8FQF - chains B and E of the 8 polymer chains in the assembly; structure by electron microscopy, 2.29 A resolution.

== Chain B ==
Protein: Glutamate receptor 2
Organism: Rattus norvegicus
UniProt: P19491 (GRIA2_RAT), isoform P19491-2; the construct has insertions or renumbered stretches relative to UniProt, so the offset changes along the chain: -20 to 848 = UniProt 1-869; 855-868 = UniProt 870-883
Amino-acid sequence (889 residues; row label = number of the first residue in the row; numbers below 1 keep their minus sign (Met-20 is residue -20)):
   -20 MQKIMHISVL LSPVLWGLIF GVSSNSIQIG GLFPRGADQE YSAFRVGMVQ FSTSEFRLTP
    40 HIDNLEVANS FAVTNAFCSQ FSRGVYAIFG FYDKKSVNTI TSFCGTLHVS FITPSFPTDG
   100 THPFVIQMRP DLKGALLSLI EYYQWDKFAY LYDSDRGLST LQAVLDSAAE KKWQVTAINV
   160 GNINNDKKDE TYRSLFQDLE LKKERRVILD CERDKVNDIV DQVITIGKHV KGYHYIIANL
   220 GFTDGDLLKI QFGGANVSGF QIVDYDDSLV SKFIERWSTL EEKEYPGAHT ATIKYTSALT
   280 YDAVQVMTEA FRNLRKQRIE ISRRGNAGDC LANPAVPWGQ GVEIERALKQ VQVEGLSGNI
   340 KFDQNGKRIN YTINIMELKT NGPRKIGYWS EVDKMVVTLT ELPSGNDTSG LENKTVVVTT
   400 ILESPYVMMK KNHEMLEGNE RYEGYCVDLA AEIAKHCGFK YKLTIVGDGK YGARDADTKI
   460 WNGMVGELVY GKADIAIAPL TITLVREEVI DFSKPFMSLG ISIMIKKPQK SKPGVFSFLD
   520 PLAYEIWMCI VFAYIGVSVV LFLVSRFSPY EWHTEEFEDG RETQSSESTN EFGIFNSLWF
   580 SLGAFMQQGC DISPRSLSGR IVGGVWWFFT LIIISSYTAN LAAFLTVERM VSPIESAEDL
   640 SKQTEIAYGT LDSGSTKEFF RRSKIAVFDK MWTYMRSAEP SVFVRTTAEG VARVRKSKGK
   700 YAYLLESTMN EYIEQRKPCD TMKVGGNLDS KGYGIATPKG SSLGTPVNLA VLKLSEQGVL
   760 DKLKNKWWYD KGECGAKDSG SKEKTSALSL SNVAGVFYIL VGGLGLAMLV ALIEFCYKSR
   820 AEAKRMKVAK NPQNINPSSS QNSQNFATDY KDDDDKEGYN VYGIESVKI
Disordered / not traced: -20 to 506, 553-563, 631-783, 827-868
Construct notes: engineered mutation Asp848 (Tyr869 in P19491); insertion (849-854)
Swiss-Prot annotation at these positions:
  - region: Ala846, Thr847, Lys855 to Gly862 (Required for interaction with IQSEC1)
  - binding site (L-glutamate): Pro478, Thr480, Arg485, Ser654, Thr655, Glu705
  - site: Arg453 (Interaction with the cone snail toxin Con-ikot-ikot), Ile633 (Crucial to convey clamshell closure to channel opening), Arg660 (Interaction with the cone snail toxin Con-ikot-ikot), Lys752 (Interaction with the cone snail toxin Con-ikot-ikot)
  - modified residue: Ser662 (Phosphoserine), Ser696 (Phosphoserine), Ser839 (Phosphoserine), Ser842 (Phosphoserine), Tyr861 (Phosphotyrosine), Ser865 (Phosphoserine)
  - lipidation (S-palmitoyl cysteine): Cys589, Cys815
  - glycosylation (N-linked (GlcNAc...) asparagine): Asn235, Asn349, Asn385, Asn392
From the paper describing this entry:
  - conformationally variable residues (order/disorder transition, side-chain flip): Gly588, Cys589

== Chain E ==
Protein: Voltage-dependent calcium channel gamma-2 subunit
Organism: Mus musculus
UniProt: O88602 (CCG2_MOUSE); numbering as in UniProt (aligned over 1-323)
Amino-acid sequence (336 residues; numbered 1 to 336; the number before each row is that of its first residue):
     1 MGLFDRGVQM LLTTVGAFAA FSLMTIAVGT DYWLYSRGVC KTKSVSENET SEENEEVMTH
    61 SGLWRTCCLE GNFKGLCKQI DHFPEDADYE ADTAEYFLRA VRASSIFPIL SVILLFMGGL
   121 CIAASEFYKT RHNIILSAGI FFVSAGLSNI IGIIVYISAN AGDPSKSDSK KNSYSYGWSF
   181 YFGALSFIIA EMVGVLAVHM FIDRHKQLRA TARATDYLQA SAITRIPSYR YRYQRRSRSS
   241 SRSTEPSHSR DASPVGVKGF NTLPSTEISM YTLSRDPLKA ATTPTATYNS DRDNSFLQVH
   301 NCIQKDSKDS LHANTANRRT TPVGGRGGTE TSQAPA
Disordered / not traced: 1-4, 43-55, 163-171, 215-336
Construct notes: engineered mutation Glu52 (Lys in O88602), Glu53 (Lys in O88602); expression tag (324-336)
Swiss-Prot annotation at these positions:
  - modified residue: Ser253 (Phosphoserine), Tyr271 (Phosphotyrosine), Thr321 (Phosphothreonine)
  - glycosylation: Asn48 (N-linked (GlcNAc...) asparagine)
  - mutagenesis: Thr321 (T321A: Abolishes phosphorylation; T321D/E: No interaction with DLG1 and DLG4), Val323 (V323A: No interaction with DLG1 and DLG4)
Disulfides: Cys40-Cys68, Cys67-Cys77

== Interface between chain B and chain E ==
Residue-residue contacts - 18 pairs, chain B then chain E:
  Leu789(B) with Ile154(E), hydrophobic; Ile157(E), hydrophobic
  Ser790(B) with Ser158(E), hydrogen bond; Ala161(E)
  Ala793(B) with Ser158(E)
  Phe796(B) with Ile154(E), hydrophobic
  Tyr797(B) with Ile151(E), hydrophobic; Ile154(E), hydrophobic; Val155(E)
  Val800(B) with Ile150(E), hydrophobic; Ile151(E), hydrophobic
  Leu803(B) with Leu147(E), hydrophobic
  Met807(B) with Ile140(E), hydrophobic; Val143(E), hydrophobic; Ser144(E)
  Leu811(B) with Ile140(E), hydrophobic
  Phe814(B) with Asn133(E); Leu136(E), hydrophobic
Interface residues without a listed pair, chain B (11 interface residues in all): Gly804
Interface residues without a listed pair, chain E (14 interface residues in all): Phe201

== Summary ==
The interface between chain B and chain E involves 11 residues on one side and 14 on the other, with 1
hydrogen bond. Its one hydrogen-bonded contact is Ser790(B)-Ser158(E). Curated annotation (UniProt) lists 6
L-glutamate-binding residues on chain B; 2 mutagenesis sites on chain E. From the paper: conformational
variability at Gly588(B) and Cys589(B).
Chain B is Glutamate receptor 2 (Rattus norvegicus) and chain E is Voltage-dependent calcium channel gamma-2
subunit (Mus musculus); the structure, GluA2 flip Q isoform of AMPA receptor in complex with gain-of-function
TARP gamma-2, with 150mM NaCl ..., was determined by electron microscopy (same publication as 8FP4, 8FP9,
8FPG, 8FPS, 8FQ1, 8FQ5 and 8FQB).
